PDB entry 8FF5 | electron microscopy, 3.13 A resolution | chains F and M of the 15 polymer chains in the assembly

# Chain F
Name: Type I-B CRISPR-associated protein Cas7
From: Nostoc sp. 'Peltigera membranacea cyanobiont' 210A
UniProt: A0A235IG15 (A0A235IG15_9NOSO); numbering as in UniProt (aligned over 1-323)
Amino-acid sequence (323 residues; each row starts with the number of its first residue):
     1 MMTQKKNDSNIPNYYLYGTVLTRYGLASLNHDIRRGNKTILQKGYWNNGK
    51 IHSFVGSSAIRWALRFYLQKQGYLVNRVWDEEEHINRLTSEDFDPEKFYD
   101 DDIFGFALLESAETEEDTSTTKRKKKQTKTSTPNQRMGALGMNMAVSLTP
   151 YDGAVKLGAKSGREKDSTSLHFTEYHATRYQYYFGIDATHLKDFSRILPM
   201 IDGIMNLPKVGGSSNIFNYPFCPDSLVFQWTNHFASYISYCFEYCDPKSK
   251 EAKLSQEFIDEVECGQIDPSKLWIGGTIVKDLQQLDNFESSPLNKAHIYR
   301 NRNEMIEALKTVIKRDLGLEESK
Disordered / not traced: 1-11, 110-132, 320-323

# Chain M
Molecule: 71-nt RNA strand
Sequence (71 nucleotides; each row starts with the number of its first residue):
     1 UUGCUCAAGAGAAGUCAUUUAAUAAGGCCACUGUUAAACGUAGGUGAGUC
    51 GUGGCUUUAUGCCGUUAGGCG
Disordered / not traced: 64-71

# Interface between chain F and chain M
Residue-residue contacts (47):
  Leu-29(F) / A22(M)  phosphate contact
  Asn-30(F) / A22(M)  hydrogen bond to the phosphate
  His-31(F) / A21(M)  sugar contact
  His-31(F) / A22(M)  phosphate contact
  Ser-58(F) / U20(M)  hydrogen bond to the phosphate
  Ser-58(F) / A21(M)  hydrogen bond to the phosphate
  Ala-59(F) / U20(M)  sugar contact
  Arg-61(F) / U18(M)  phosphate contact
  Arg-61(F) / U19(M)  salt bridge to the phosphate
  Trp-62(F) / U20(M)  sugar contact
  Arg-65(F) / U19(M)  sugar contact
  Arg-65(F) / U20(M)  salt bridge to the phosphate
  Arg-77(F) / U20(M)  salt bridge to the phosphate
  Phe-104(F) / U18(M)  sugar contact
  Gly-105(F) / U18(M)  sugar contact
  Phe-106(F) / A17(M)  hydrogen bond to the sugar
  Phe-106(F) / U18(M)  sugar contact
  Ala-107(F) / U18(M)  base contact
  Leu-109(F) / A17(M)  base contact
  Gln-135(F) / A17(M)  hydrogen bond to the sugar
  Arg-136(F) / A17(M)  sugar contact
  Met-137(F) / G14(M)  base contact
  Met-137(F) / A17(M)  sugar contact
  Met-137(F) / U18(M)  phosphate contact
  Gly-138(F) / U18(M)  hydrogen bond to the phosphate
  Lys-156(F) / G27(M)  salt bridge to the phosphate
  Leu-157(F) / G27(M)  base contact
  Gly-158(F) / G27(M)  phosphate contact
  Ala-159(F) / A25(M)  hydrogen bond to the sugar
  Ala-159(F) / G26(M)  sugar contact
  Ala-159(F) / G27(M)  hydrogen bond to the phosphate
  Lys-160(F) / A25(M)  hydrogen bond to the base
  Lys-160(F) / G26(M)  phosphate contact
  Ser-161(F) / G26(M)  hydrogen bond to the phosphate
  Lys-165(F) / G27(M)  base contact
  Thr-168(F) / A25(M)  base contact
  Leu-170(F) / G27(M)  base contact
  His-171(F) / A25(M)  stacking on the base
  Lys-209(F) / U23(M)  salt bridge to the phosphate
  Gly-211(F) / U20(M)  base contact
  Gly-211(F) / A22(M)  phosphate contact
  Gly-212(F) / A22(M)  hydrogen bond to the phosphate
  Gly-212(F) / U23(M)  phosphate contact
  Ser-213(F) / U23(M)  phosphate contact
  Asn-215(F) / A24(M)  phosphate contact
  Asn-215(F) / A25(M)  hydrogen bond to the phosphate
  Ile-216(F) / A25(M)  phosphate contact
Also at the interface, not in a pair above, chain F (39 interface residues in all): Asp-32, Trp-79, His-84, Ser-169, Ser-214

# In short
39 residues of chain F face 12 of chain M across their interface; the contacts include 12 hydrogen bonds, 5
salt bridges and 1 aromatic stacking contact. Polar pairs include Lys-160(F)/A25(M), Phe-106(F)/A17(M) and
Gln-135(F)/A17(M).
Here chain F is Type I-B CRISPR-associated protein Cas7 (Nostoc sp. 'Peltigera membranacea cyanobiont' 210A)
and chain M is a 71-nt RNA strand. Entry 8FF5 (Cryo-EM structure of Cascade-DNA-fullRloop in type I-B CAST
system) was determined by electron microscopy together with 8FCJ, 8FCU, 8FCV, 8FCW, 8FD2, 8FD3 and 8FF4 from
the same study.
